PDB entry 3VJI | X-ray diffraction, 2.61 A resolution | chains A and B

[Chain A (and B)]
Molecule: Peroxisome proliferator-activated receptor gamma
Source organism: Homo sapiens
Notes: chain B of this document is another copy of the same molecule, construct and numbering; everything in this record applies to it too
Reference sequence: P37231 (PPARG_HUMAN); residues 195-476 here correspond to UniProt positions 223-504 (UniProt number = residue number + 28)
Amino-acid sequence (286 residues; each row starts with the number of its first residue):
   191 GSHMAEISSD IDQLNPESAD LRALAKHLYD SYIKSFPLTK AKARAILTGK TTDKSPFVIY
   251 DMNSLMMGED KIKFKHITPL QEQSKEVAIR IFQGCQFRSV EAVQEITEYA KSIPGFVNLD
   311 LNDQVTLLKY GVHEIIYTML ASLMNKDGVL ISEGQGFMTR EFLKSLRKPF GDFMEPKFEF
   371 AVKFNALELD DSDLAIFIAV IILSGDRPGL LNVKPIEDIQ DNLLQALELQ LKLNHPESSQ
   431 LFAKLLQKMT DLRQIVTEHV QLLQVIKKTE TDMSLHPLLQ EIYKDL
Not modelled in the structure: 191-202, 262-273 (chain B: 191-206, 240-242, 263-274, 459-465, 474-476)
Differences from the reference sequence: expression tag (191-194)
Residues lining bound ligands: JKPL53 (J53; (2S)-2-{4-butoxy-3-[({4-[(3S,5S,7S)-tricyclo[3.3.1.1~3,7~]dec-1-yl]benzoyl}amino)methyl]benzyl}butanoic acid): Leu-255, Glu-259, Arg-280, Ile-281, Phe-282, Gly-284, Cys-285, Gln-286, Arg-288, Ser-289, Ala-292, His-323, Ile-326, Tyr-327, Leu-330, Leu-333, Ile-341, Ser-342, Met-348, Met-364, His-449, Leu-469, Tyr-473
Curated features (UniProtKB/Swiss-Prot):
  - motif: Pro-467 to Asp-475 (9aaTAD)
  - binding site (rosiglitazone): Gln-286 to Ser-289, His-323, His-449, Tyr-473
  - cross-link: Lys-224 (Glycyl lysine isopeptide (Lys-Gly) (interchain with G-Cter in ubiquitin))

[Chain A / chain B interface]
Contacting residue pairs (36; chain A residue first):
  Asp-396(A) with Lys-373(B); Lys-438(B), salt bridge
  Gln-410(A) with Gln-437(B), hydrogen bond
  Asp-411(A) with Ser-429(B), hydrogen bond; Gln-430(B)
  Leu-414(A) with Gln-430(B); Ala-433(B), hydrophobic
  Gln-415(A) with Ser-429(B); Gln-430(B)
  Glu-418(A) with Glu-418(B); Lys-422(B), salt bridge; Gln-430(B), hydrogen bond
  Ser-429(A) with Asp-411(B), hydrogen bond; Gln-415(B)
  Gln-430(A) with Asp-411(B); Leu-414(B); Gln-415(B); Glu-418(B), hydrogen bond; Phe-432(B)
  Phe-432(A) with Gln-430(B); Ala-433(B), hydrophobic
  Ala-433(A) with Leu-436(B), hydrophobic
  Lys-434(A) with Asp-411(B), salt bridge
  Leu-436(A) with Ala-433(B), hydrophobic
  Gln-437(A) with Gln-410(B), hydrogen bond
  Met-439(A) with Gln-437(B); Thr-440(B), hydrogen bond (backbone-side chain)
  Thr-440(A) with Met-439(B); Thr-440(B), hydrogen bond (backbone-side chain); Arg-443(B)
  Arg-443(A) with Thr-440(B); Asp-441(B), salt bridge; Gln-444(B), hydrogen bond
  Gln-444(A) with Thr-447(B)
  Thr-447(A) with Gln-444(B)
  Gln-451(A) with Gln-451(B)
Other interface residues (no listed pair), chain A (23 interface residues in all): Lys-373, Val-390, Ser-394, Asp-441
Other interface residues (no listed pair), chain B (23 interface residues in all): Val-390, Asp-396

[In short]
Chain A and chain B each contribute 23 residues to their interface; the contacts include 9 hydrogen bonds and
4 salt bridges. Polar pairs include Asp-396(A)/Lys-438(B), Glu-418(A)/Lys-422(B) and Lys-434(A)/Asp-411(B).
Bound to chain A: JKPL53. From UniProt: 7 rosiglitazone-binding residues on chain A.
Both chains are Peroxisome proliferator-activated receptor gamma (Homo sapiens). Entry 3VJI (Human PPAR gamma
ligand binding domain in complex with JKPL53) was determined by X-ray diffraction (same publication as 3VI8
and 3VJH).
